PDB entry 8J0Q | X-ray diffraction, 2.40 A resolution | chains A and B

== Chain A (and B) ==
Protein: Transcription factor AP-2-beta
Source organism: Homo sapiens
Notes: chain B of this document is another copy of the same molecule, construct and numbering; everything in this record applies to it too
Reference sequence: Q92481 (AP2B_HUMAN); numbering as in UniProt (aligned over 219-457)
Chain sequence (240 residues; numbered 218 to 457; the number before each row is that of its first residue):
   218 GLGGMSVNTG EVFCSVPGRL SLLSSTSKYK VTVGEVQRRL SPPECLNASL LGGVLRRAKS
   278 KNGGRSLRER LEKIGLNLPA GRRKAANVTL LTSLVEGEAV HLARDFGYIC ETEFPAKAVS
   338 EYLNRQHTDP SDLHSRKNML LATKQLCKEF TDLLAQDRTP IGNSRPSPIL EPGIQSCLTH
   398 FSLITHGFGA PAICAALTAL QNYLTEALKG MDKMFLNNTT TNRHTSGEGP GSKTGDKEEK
Disordered / not traced: 218-223, 243, 296-301, 434-457 (chain B: 218-224, 243-244, 275-282, 290-291, 294-302, 435-457)
Construct notes: expression tag (218)
Swiss-Prot annotation at these positions:
  - modified residue: Ser258 (Phosphoserine)
  - natural variant: Arg236 (R236C: In CHAR; R236S: In CHAR), Ala275 (A275D: In CHAR), Arg285 (R285Q: In CHAR), Arg300 (R300C: In CHAR)
Reported in the primary citation:
  - disease-associated variants - R236C, A275D, L284S: abolished binding to DNA
  - disease-associated variants - K276R, R285Q, R300C, V336I: decreased binding to DNA
  - disease-associated variants - R236C, L284S: decreased stability

== How chain A and chain B interact ==
Pairs across the interface (107):
  Arg236(A) with Arg236(B), hydrogen bond (backbone-side chain); Leu237(B); Ser238(B), hydrogen bond (side chain-backbone); Leu239(B)
  Leu237(A) with Arg236(B); Leu237(B), hydrophobic; Leu307(B); Ser310(B), hydrogen bond (backbone-side chain); Leu311(B), hydrophobic
  Ser238(A) with Arg236(B), hydrogen bond (backbone-side chain)
  Leu239(A) with Arg236(B); Leu267(B); Gly270(B); Val271(B); Thr309(B); Ser310(B)
  Gly270(A) with Leu239(B)
  Val271(A) with Leu239(B)
  Asn304(A) with Tyr325(B)
  Thr306(A) with Asp322(B); Ile326(B)
  Leu307(A) with Leu237(B); Glu315(B); His318(B); Leu319(B); Asp322(B), hydrogen bond (backbone-side chain)
  Leu308(A) with Leu319(B), hydrophobic; Ile326(B), hydrophobic
  Thr309(A) with Leu239(B)
  Ser310(A) with Leu237(B), hydrogen bond (side chain-backbone); Leu239(B)
  Leu311(A) with Leu237(B), hydrophobic
  Glu315(A) with Leu307(B)
  His318(A) with Leu307(B)
  Leu319(A) with Leu307(B); Leu308(B), hydrophobic
  Asp322(A) with Thr306(B); Leu307(B), hydrogen bond (side chain-backbone)
  Phe323(A) with Phe405(B), hydrophobic; Ala409(B), hydrophobic
  Ile326(A) with Thr306(B); Leu308(B), hydrophobic; Phe398(B), hydrophobic; Thr402(B)
  Glu330(A) with His397(B); Phe398(B); Ile401(B)
  Phe331(A) with Phe367(B), hydrophobic; Phe398(B), hydrophobic; Ile410(B), hydrophobic
  Pro332(A) with Cys394(B), hydrophobic
  Ala335(A) with Ile391(B); Cys394(B), hydrophobic
  Val336(A) with Phe367(B), hydrophobic; Leu370(B), hydrophobic; Ile391(B)
  Tyr339(A) with Leu370(B), hydrophobic; Leu387(B); Ile391(B), hydrophobic
  His344(A) with Glu366(B), salt bridge
  Arg353(A) with Glu366(B), salt bridge
  Met356(A) with Ala359(B), hydrophobic; Gln362(B); Leu363(B)
  Leu357(A) with Leu363(B), hydrophobic
  Ala359(A) with Met356(B), hydrophobic; Thr360(B)
  Thr360(A) with Ala359(B); Thr360(B); Leu363(B)
  Gln362(A) with Met356(B)
  Leu363(A) with Arg353(B); Met356(B); Leu357(B), hydrophobic; Thr360(B)
  Cys364(A) with Leu417(B), hydrophobic
  Glu366(A) with His344(B); Arg353(B), salt bridge
  Phe367(A) with Phe331(B), hydrophobic; Leu417(B), hydrophobic; Tyr420(B), hydrophobic
  Leu370(A) with Val336(B), hydrophobic; Tyr339(B), hydrophobic
  Leu387(A) with Tyr339(B)
  Glu388(A) with Tyr339(B), hydrogen bond
  Ile391(A) with Ala335(B); Val336(B), hydrophobic
  Cys394(A) with Pro332(B); Ala335(B), hydrophobic
  His397(A) with Glu330(B), salt bridge
  Phe398(A) with Ile326(B), hydrophobic; Glu330(B); Phe331(B), hydrophobic
  Ile401(A) with Ile326(B), hydrophobic; Glu330(B)
  Thr402(A) with Ile326(B)
  Phe405(A) with Phe323(B), hydrophobic
  Ala409(A) with Phe323(B), hydrophobic
  Ile410(A) with Phe323(B), hydrophobic; Phe331(B), hydrophobic; Ala413(B), hydrophobic
  Ala413(A) with Ile410(B), hydrophobic; Ala413(B), hydrophobic
  Leu414(A) with Leu414(B), hydrophobic
  Leu417(A) with Cys364(B), hydrophobic; Phe367(B), hydrophobic
  Tyr420(A) with Phe367(B), hydrophobic
Also at the interface, not in a pair above, chain A (65 interface residues in all): Leu240, Tyr246, Leu267, Lys276, Val305, Tyr325, Cys327, Leu340, Arg342, Leu395, Gly406, Ala416, Leu421
Also at the interface, not in a pair above, chain B (65 interface residues in all): Leu240, Ser241, Tyr246, Asn304, Val305, Cys327, Leu340, Leu371, Glu388, Leu395, Gly406, Ala416, Leu421

== In short ==
The chain A/chain B interface involves 65 residues from each chain, with 8 hydrogen bonds and 4 salt bridges.
Polar contacts include His344(A)-Glu366(B), Arg353(A)-Glu366(B) and His397(A)-Glu330(B). From the paper:
K276R, R285Q and R300C of chain A, among others, reduce binding to DNA; R236C, A275D and L284S of chain A
abolish binding to DNA.
Both chains are Transcription factor AP-2-beta (Homo sapiens). Entry 8J0Q (Structure of DNA binding domain of
human TFAP2B) was determined by X-ray diffraction together with 8J0K, 8J0L and 8J0R from the same study.
